Entry 5BS8 (X-ray diffraction, 2.40 A resolution); this record covers chains C and E of the 8 polymer chains in the assembly.

[Chain C]
Protein: DNA gyrase subunit A
From: Mycobacterium tuberculosis (strain ATCC 25618 / H37Rv)
Notes: EC 5.99.1.3; fragment: GyrA tower and C-gate domains
Reference sequence: P9WG47 (GYRA_MYCTU); residue numbers follow UniProt; this construct covers 2-500
Sequence (503 residues; each row starts with the number of its first residue):
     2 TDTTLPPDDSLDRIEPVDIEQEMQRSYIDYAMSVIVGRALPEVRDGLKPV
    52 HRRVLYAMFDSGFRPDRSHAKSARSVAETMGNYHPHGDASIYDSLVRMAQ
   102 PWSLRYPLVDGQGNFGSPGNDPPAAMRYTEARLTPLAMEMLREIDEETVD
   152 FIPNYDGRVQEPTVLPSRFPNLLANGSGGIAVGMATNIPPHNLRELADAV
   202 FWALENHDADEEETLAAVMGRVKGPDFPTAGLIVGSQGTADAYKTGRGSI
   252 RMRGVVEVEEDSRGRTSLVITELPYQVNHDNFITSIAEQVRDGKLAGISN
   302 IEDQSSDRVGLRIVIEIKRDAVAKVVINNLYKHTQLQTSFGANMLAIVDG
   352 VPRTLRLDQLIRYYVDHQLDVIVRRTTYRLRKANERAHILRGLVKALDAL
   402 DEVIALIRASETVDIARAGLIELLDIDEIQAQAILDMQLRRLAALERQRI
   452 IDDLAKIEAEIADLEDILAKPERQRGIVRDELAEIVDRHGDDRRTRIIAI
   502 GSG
Disordered / not traced: 2-14, 502-504
Modified positions: Tyr-129 (O-phosphotyrosine; PTR)
Sequence notes: expression tag (501-504)
Curated features (UniProtKB/Swiss-Prot):
  - active site: Tyr-129 (O-(5'-phospho-DNA)-tyrosine intermediate)
  - modified residue: Thr-2 (N-acetylthreonine)
  - natural variant: Ala-90 (A90V: Confers ciprofloxacin resistance, in clinical isolate), Ser-91 (S91P: Confers ciprofloxacin resistance, in clinical isolate), Asp-94 (D94A: Confers ciprofloxacin resistance, in clinical isolate; D94G: Confers ciprofloxacin resistance, in clinical isolate; D94H: Confers ciprofloxacin resistance, in clinical isolate ...)
  - mutagenesis: Thr-80 (T80A: Slight resistance to fluoroquinolones. Hypersusceptibile, 2- to 14-fold higher sensitivity to fluoroquinolones, 2- to 8-fold more efficient in fluoroquinolone-induced DNA cleavage ...), Gly-88 (G88A: Confers fluoroquinolone resistance, IC(50) is 2- to 26-fold higher than wild-type ...), Ala-90 to Asp-94 (80-fold increased resistance to fluoroquinolones, 32- to 64-fold reduction in fluoroquinolone-induced DNA cleavage), Ala-90 (A90G: 4- to 16-fold more efficient in fluoroquinolone-induced DNA cleavage alone ...), Asp-94 (D94G/H: 25- 45-fold increased resistance to fluoroquinolones, 4- to 8-fold reduction in fluoroquinolone-induced DNA cleavage ...)
What the authors report for this chain:
  - binding site for DNA substrate 24-mer GGTCATGAATGACTATGCACGTAA: Tyr-129, Ile-181
  - catalytic residues: Tyr-129

[Chain E]
Molecule: DNA substrate 24-mer GGTCATGAATGACTATGCACGTAA
Sequence (24 nucleotides; numbered 1 to 24; the number before each row is that of its first residue):
     1 GGTCATGAATGACTATGCACGTAA
Disordered / not traced: 1-2, 24

[How chain C and chain E interact]
Pairs across the interface (17; chain C residue first):
  Tyr-28(C) / DC18(E)  hydrogen bond to the phosphate
  Ala-126(C) / DA12(E)  phosphate contact
  Arg-128(C) / DG11(E)  sugar contact
  Tyr-129(C) / DG11(E)  sugar contact
  Ile-181(C) / DC18(E)  base contact
  Ile-181(C) / DA19(E)  base contact
  Ala-182(C) / DC18(E)  sugar contact
  Ala-182(C) / DA19(E)  sugar contact
  Val-183(C) / DC18(E)  phosphate contact
  Gly-184(C) / DC18(E)  phosphate contact
  Gly-184(C) / DA19(E)  hydrogen bond to the phosphate
  Met-185(C) / DA19(E)  sugar contact
  Ala-186(C) / DA19(E)  sugar contact
  Arg-248(C) / DG21(E)  salt bridge to the phosphate
  Ser-250(C) / DT22(E)  phosphate contact
  Lys-333(C) / DA23(E)  phosphate contact
  Ser-340(C) / DT22(E)  hydrogen bond to the phosphate
Also at the interface, not in a pair above, chain C (15 interface residues in all): Pro-124
Also at the interface, not in a pair above, chain E (8 interface residues in all): DC20

[In short]
15 residues of chain C face 8 of chain E across their interface, with 3 hydrogen bonds and 1 salt bridge.
Polar pairs include Tyr-28(C)/DC18(E), Gly-184(C)/DA19(E) and Ser-340(C)/DT22(E). The paper reports the
catalytic residue Tyr-129(C); a binding site for DNA substrate 24-mer GGTCATGAATGACTATGCACGTAA at Tyr-129(C)
and Ile-181(C).
Chain C is DNA gyrase subunit A (Mycobacterium tuberculosis (strain ATCC 25618 / H37Rv)) and chain E is DNA
substrate 24-mer GGTCATGAATGACTATGCACGTAA; the structure, Crystal structure of a topoisomerase II complex, was
determined by X-ray diffraction (same publication as 5BTA, 5BTC, 5BTD, 5BTF, 5BTG, 5BTI, 5BTL and 5BTN).
